6UT1 - chain A; structure by X-ray diffraction, 2.65 A resolution.

# Chain A
Protein: HIV-1 LM/HS clade A/E CRF01 gp120 core
Source organism: Human immunodeficiency virus 1
UniProt: A0A0M3KKW9 (A0A0M3KKW9_9HIV1); the author numbering skips numbers that UniProt does not, so the offset changes along the chain: 44-124 = UniProt 1-81; 198-300 = UniProt 82-184; 317-355 = UniProt 185-223; 357-395 = UniProt 224-262; 1 more segments
Sequence (355 residues; each row starts with the number of its first residue; note: 96 numbers in that range are skipped by the numbering (no residue carries them; nothing is unmodelled there)):
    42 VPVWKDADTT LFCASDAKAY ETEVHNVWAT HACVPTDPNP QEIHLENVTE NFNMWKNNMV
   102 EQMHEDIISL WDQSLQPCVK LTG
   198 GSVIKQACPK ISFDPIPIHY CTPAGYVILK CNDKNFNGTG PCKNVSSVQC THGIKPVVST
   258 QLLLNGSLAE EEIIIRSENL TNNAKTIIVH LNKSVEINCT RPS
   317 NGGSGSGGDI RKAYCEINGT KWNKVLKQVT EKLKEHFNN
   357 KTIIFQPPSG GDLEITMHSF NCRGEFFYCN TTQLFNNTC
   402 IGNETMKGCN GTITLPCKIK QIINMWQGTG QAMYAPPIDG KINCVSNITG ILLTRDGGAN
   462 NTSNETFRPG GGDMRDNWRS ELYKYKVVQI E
Unresolved in the structure: 42-43, 317-324, 402-408
Sequence notes: expression tag (42-43); engineered mutation Tyr61 (His18 in A0A0M3KKW9), His105 (Gln62 in A0A0M3KKW9), Ile108 (Val65 in A0A0M3KKW9), Ser375 (His242 in A0A0M3KKW9), Asp474 (Asn335 in A0A0M3KKW9), Met475 (Ile336 in A0A0M3KKW9), Arg476 (Lys337 in A0A0M3KKW9)
Disulfide bonds: Cys54-Cys74, Cys119-Cys205, Cys218-Cys247, Cys228-Cys239, Cys296-Cys331, Cys378-Cys445, Cys385-Cys418, Cys395-Cys410
Glycans and other covalent adducts: N-acetylglucosamine (NAG) linked to Asn234, Asn241, Asn262, Asn276, Asn289, Asn295, Asn334, Asn355, Asn386, Asn448
Ligand contacts: 5VG (N'-[(1R,2R)-2-(carbamimidamidomethyl)-5-(methylaminomethyl)-2,3-dihydro-1H-inden-1-yl]-N-(4-chloranyl-3-fluoranyl-phenyl)ethanediamide): Trp112, Val255, Ser256, Thr257, Glu370, Ile371, Ser375, Phe376, Asn377, Phe382, Ile424, Asn425, Met426, Trp427, Gly429, Gly431, Gly472, Gly473, Asp474, Met475
Reported in the primary citation:
  - binding site for 5VG: Glu370, Ser375, Ile424, Gly429, Gly472, Asp474
  - contacts within the chain: Asp474-Arg476 (hydrogen bond)

# Summary
Chain A binds compound 5VG. Covalently linked N-acetylglucosamine: at Asn234, Asn241, Asn262, Asn276, Asn289
and Asn295 and 4 more. From the paper: a binding site for 5VG at Glu370, Ser375 and Ile424 among others;
contacts within the chain involving Asp474 and Arg476.
Chain A is HIV-1 LM/HS clade A/E CRF01 gp120 core (Human immunodeficiency virus 1); the structure, Crystal
structure of HIV-1 lm/hs clade A/E CRF01 GP120 core in complex with bnm-III-170, was determined by X-ray
diffraction (same publication as 6USW, 6UTB and 6UTD).
